PDB entry 1TKR | X-ray diffraction, 2.70 A resolution | chains A and B

# Chain A (and B)
Molecule: Dipeptidyl peptidase IV
Source organism: Homo sapiens
Notes: EC 3.4.14.5; fragment: Extracellular domain; chain B of this document is another copy of the same molecule, construct and numbering; everything in this record applies to it too
UniProt: P27487 (DPP4_HUMAN); numbering as in UniProt (aligned over 39-766)
Chain sequence (728 residues; numbered 39 to 766; the number before each row is that of its first residue):
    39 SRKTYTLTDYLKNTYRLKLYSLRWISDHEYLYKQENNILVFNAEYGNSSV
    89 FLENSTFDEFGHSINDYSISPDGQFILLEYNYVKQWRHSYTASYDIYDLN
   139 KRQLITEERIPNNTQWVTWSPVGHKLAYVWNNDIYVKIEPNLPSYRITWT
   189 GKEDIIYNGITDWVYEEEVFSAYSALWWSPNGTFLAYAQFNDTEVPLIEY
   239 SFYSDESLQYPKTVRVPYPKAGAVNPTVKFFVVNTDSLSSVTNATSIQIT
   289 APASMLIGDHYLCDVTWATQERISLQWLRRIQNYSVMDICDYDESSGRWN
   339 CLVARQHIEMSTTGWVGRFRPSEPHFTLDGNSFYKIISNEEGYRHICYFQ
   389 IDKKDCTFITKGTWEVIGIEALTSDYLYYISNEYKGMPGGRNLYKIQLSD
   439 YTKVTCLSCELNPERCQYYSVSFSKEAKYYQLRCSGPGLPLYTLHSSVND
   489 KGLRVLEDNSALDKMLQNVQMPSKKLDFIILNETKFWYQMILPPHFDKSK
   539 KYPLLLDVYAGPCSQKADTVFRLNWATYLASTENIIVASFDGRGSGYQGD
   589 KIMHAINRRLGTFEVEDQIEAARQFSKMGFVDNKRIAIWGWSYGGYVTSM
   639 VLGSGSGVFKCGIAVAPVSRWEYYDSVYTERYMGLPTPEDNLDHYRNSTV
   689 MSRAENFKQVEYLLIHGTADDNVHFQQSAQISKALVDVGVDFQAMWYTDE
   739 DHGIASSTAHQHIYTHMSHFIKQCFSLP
Disordered / not traced: 765-766 (chain B: fully traced)
Cystine bridges: Cys328-Cys339, Cys385-Cys394, Cys444-Cys447, Cys454-Cys472, Cys649-Cys762
Covalent attachments: glycan linked to Asn85, Asn229; N-acetylglucosamine (NAG) linked to Asn150, Asn219, Asn281, Asn321
Ligand contacts: diisopropyl phosphonate (DFP): Arg125, Glu205, Tyr547, Trp629, Ser630, Tyr631, Val656, Trp659, Tyr662, Tyr666, Val711, His740
UniProt features mapped onto this chain:
  - active site (Charge relay system): Ser630, Asp708, His740
  - glycosylation (N-linked (GlcNAc...) asparagine): Asn85, Asn92, Asn150, Asn219, Asn229, Asn281, Asn321, Asn520, Asn685
  - mutagenesis: Asn85 (N85A: Does not inhibit dipeptidyl peptidase activity, interaction with ADA and homodimer formation), Asn92 (N92A: Does not inhibit dipeptidyl peptidase activity, interaction with ADA and homodimer formation), Asn150 (N150A: Does not inhibit dipeptidyl peptidase activity, interaction with ADA and homodimer formation), Glu205 (E205K: Inhibits dipeptidyl peptidase activity), Glu206 (E206L: Inhibits dipeptidyl peptidase activity), Asn219 (N219A: Does not inhibit dipeptidyl peptidase activity, interaction with ADA and homodimer formation), Asn229 (N229A: Does not inhibit dipeptidyl peptidase activity, interaction with ADA and homodimer formation), Asn281 (N281A: Does not inhibit dipeptidyl peptidase activity, interaction with ADA and homodimer formation), Asn321 (N321A: Does not inhibit dipeptidyl peptidase activity, interaction with ADA and homodimer formation), Asn520 (N520A: Does not inhibit dipeptidyl peptidase activity, interaction with ADA and homodimer formation), Asn685 (N685A: Does not inhibit dipeptidyl peptidase activity, interaction with ADA and homodimer formation), His750 (H750A: Inhibits weakly homodimerization and dipeptidyl peptidase activity ...)

# Interface between chain A and chain B
Pairs across the interface (111):
  Pro234(A) - Tyr248(B)
  Leu235(A) - Tyr248(B)
  Ile236(A) - Pro249(B)
  Glu237(A) - Ser239(B)
  Glu237(A) - Thr251(B)  hydrogen bond
  Glu237(A) - Arg253(B)  salt bridge
  Tyr238(A) - Ser239(B)
  Ser239(A) - Glu237(B)  hydrogen bond (side chain-backbone)
  Ser239(A) - Tyr238(B)
  Ser239(A) - Ser239(B)
  Tyr241(A) - Phe713(B)
  Tyr241(A) - Gln714(B)
  Tyr241(A) - Ala717(B)  hydrophobic
  Tyr241(A) - Gln718(B)
  Ser242(A) - Gln718(B)
  Ser242(A) - Lys721(B)  hydrogen bond (backbone-side chain)
  Asp243(A) - Gln718(B)
  Asp243(A) - Lys721(B)
  Glu244(A) - Arg658(B)  salt bridge
  Glu244(A) - Tyr661(B)  hydrogen bond (backbone-side chain)
  Glu244(A) - Thr687(B)
  Glu244(A) - Met689(B)
  Glu244(A) - Gln718(B)
  Glu244(A) - Lys721(B)
  Leu246(A) - Tyr661(B)
  Leu246(A) - Gln714(B)
  Gln247(A) - Lys258(B)
  Gln247(A) - Ala259(B)
  Gln247(A) - Glu660(B)
  Gln247(A) - Tyr661(B)
  Gln247(A) - Gln714(B)  hydrogen bond (backbone-side chain)
  Tyr248(A) - Pro234(B)
  Tyr248(A) - Leu235(B)
  Tyr248(A) - Tyr256(B)  hydrogen bond (side chain-backbone)
  Tyr248(A) - Pro257(B)
  Tyr248(A) - Lys258(B)  hydrogen bond (side chain-backbone)
  Tyr248(A) - Ala261(B)
  Pro249(A) - Ile236(B)
  Pro249(A) - Gln714(B)
  Thr251(A) - Glu237(B)  hydrogen bond
  Thr251(A) - Thr251(B)
  Arg253(A) - Arg253(B)
  Tyr256(A) - Tyr248(B)  hydrogen bond (backbone-side chain)
  Pro257(A) - Tyr248(B)
  Lys258(A) - Gln247(B)
  Lys258(A) - Tyr248(B)  hydrogen bond (backbone-side chain)
  Ala259(A) - Gln247(B)
  Ala261(A) - Tyr248(B)
  Arg658(A) - Glu244(B)  salt bridge
  Glu660(A) - Gln247(B)
  Tyr661(A) - Glu244(B)  hydrogen bond (side chain-backbone)
  Tyr661(A) - Leu246(B)
  Met689(A) - Glu244(B)
  Phe713(A) - Tyr241(B)
  Phe713(A) - Trp734(B)
  Gln714(A) - Tyr241(B)
  Gln714(A) - Leu246(B)  hydrogen bond (side chain-backbone)
  Gln714(A) - Gln247(B)  hydrogen bond (side chain-backbone)
  Gln714(A) - Pro249(B)
  Ser716(A) - Trp734(B)
  Ala717(A) - Tyr241(B)  hydrophobic
  Ala717(A) - Thr736(B)  hydrogen bond (backbone-side chain)
  Gln718(A) - Tyr241(B)
  Gln718(A) - Ser242(B)
  Gln718(A) - Asp243(B)
  Gln718(A) - Glu244(B)
  Ser720(A) - Trp734(B)  hydrogen bond
  Ser720(A) - Thr736(B)  hydrogen bond
  Lys721(A) - Ser242(B)  hydrogen bond (side chain-backbone)
  Lys721(A) - Thr736(B)
  Lys721(A) - Asp737(B)
  Val724(A) - Tyr735(B)  hydrophobic
  Val724(A) - Thr746(B)
  Val724(A) - Ala747(B)  hydrophobic
  Val724(A) - His750(B)
  Asp725(A) - Thr746(B)  hydrogen bond
  Val728(A) - His750(B)  hydrogen bond (backbone-side chain)
  Asp729(A) - His750(B)
  Asp729(A) - His754(B)  salt bridge
  Asp729(A) - His757(B)  salt bridge
  Phe730(A) - Met733(B)  hydrophobic
  Phe730(A) - His750(B)
  Phe730(A) - His754(B)
  Gln731(A) - Gln731(B)  hydrogen bond
  Ala732(A) - Ala732(B)
  Ala732(A) - Met733(B)  hydrophobic
  Ala732(A) - Trp734(B)  hydrophobic
  Met733(A) - Phe730(B)
  Met733(A) - Ala732(B)  hydrophobic
  Trp734(A) - Leu702(B)  hydrophobic
  Trp734(A) - Phe713(B)
  Trp734(A) - Ser716(B)
  Trp734(A) - Ser720(B)  hydrogen bond
  Trp734(A) - Ala732(B)  hydrophobic
  Trp734(A) - Met733(B)
  Trp734(A) - Trp734(B)  hydrophobic
  Tyr735(A) - Val724(B)  hydrophobic
  Thr736(A) - Ala717(B)  hydrogen bond (side chain-backbone)
  Thr736(A) - Ser720(B)
  Thr736(A) - Lys721(B)
  Asp737(A) - Lys721(B)
  Thr746(A) - Val724(B)
  Thr746(A) - Asp725(B)  hydrogen bond
  Ala747(A) - Val724(B)  hydrophobic
  His750(A) - Val724(B)
  His750(A) - Val728(B)  hydrogen bond (side chain-backbone)
  His750(A) - Phe730(B)
  His754(A) - Asp729(B)  salt bridge
  His754(A) - Phe730(B)
  His754(A) - Gln731(B)
  His757(A) - Asp729(B)
Also at the interface, not in a pair above, chain A (53 interface residues in all): Ser245, Thr687, Leu702, Leu723
Also at the interface, not in a pair above, chain B (52 interface residues in all): Ser245

# In short
The interface between chain A and chain B involves 53 residues on one side and 52 on the other, with 24
hydrogen bonds and 6 salt bridges. Among the polar pairs are Glu237(A)-Arg253(B), Glu244(A)-Arg658(B) and
Asp729(A)-His754(B). Chain A binds diisopropyl phosphonate.
Chain A and chain B are both Dipeptidyl peptidase IV (Homo sapiens); the structure, Human Dipeptidyl Peptidase
IV/CD26 inhibited with Diisopropyl FluoroPhosphate, was determined by X-ray diffraction together with 1U8E and
1TK3 from the same study.
